PDB entry 7F7H | X-ray diffraction, 3.19 A resolution | chains A and B of the 3 polymer chains in the assembly

== Chain A ==
Protein: Heavy chain of A8-1 Fab
Source organism: Homo sapiens
Notes: antibody fragment or engineered binder
Amino-acid sequence (218 residues; row label = number of the first residue in the row):
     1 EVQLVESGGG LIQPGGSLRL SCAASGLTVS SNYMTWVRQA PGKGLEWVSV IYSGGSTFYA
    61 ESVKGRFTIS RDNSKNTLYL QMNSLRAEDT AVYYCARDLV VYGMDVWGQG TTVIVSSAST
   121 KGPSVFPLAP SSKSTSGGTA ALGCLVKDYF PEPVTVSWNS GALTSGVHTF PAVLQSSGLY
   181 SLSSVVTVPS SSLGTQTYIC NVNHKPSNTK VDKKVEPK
Not modelled in the structure: 133-137, 218
Disulfides: Cys22-Cys95, Cys144-Cys200

== Chain B ==
Protein: Light chain of A8-1 Fab
Source organism: Homo sapiens
Notes: antibody fragment or engineered binder
Amino-acid sequence (212 residues; each row starts with the number of its first residue):
     2 IQLTQSPSFL SASVGDRVTI TCRASQGISS DLAWYQQKPG KAPKLLIYAA STLQSGVPSR
    62 FSGSGSGTEF TLTISSLQPE DFATYYCQQL NSHPLAFGPG TKVDIKRTVA APSVFIFPPS
   122 DEQLKSGTAS VVCLLNNFYP REAKVQWKVD NALQSGNSQE SVTEQDSKDS TYSLSSTLTL
   182 SKADYEKHKV YACEVTHQGL SSPVTKSFNR GE
Disulfides: Cys23-Cys88, Cys134-Cys194

== Interface between chain A and chain B ==
Pairs across the interface (67):
  Tyr33(A) - Ser93(B)
  Gln39(A) - Gln38(B)  hydrogen bond
  Gln39(A) - Tyr87(B)  hydrogen bond
  Lys43(A) - Tyr87(B)
  Gly44(A) - Tyr87(B)
  Leu45(A) - Pro44(B)  hydrophobic
  Leu45(A) - Tyr87(B)  hydrophobic
  Leu45(A) - Phe98(B)  hydrophobic
  Trp47(A) - His94(B)
  Trp47(A) - Pro95(B)  hydrophobic
  Trp47(A) - Leu96(B)  hydrophobic
  Val50(A) - Ser93(B)
  Val50(A) - His94(B)
  Tyr52(A) - Ser93(B)  hydrogen bond
  Tyr52(A) - His94(B)
  Phe58(A) - His94(B)
  Tyr94(A) - Gln38(B)
  Tyr94(A) - Lys42(B)  hydrogen bond (side chain-backbone)
  Tyr94(A) - Ala43(B)  hydrophobic
  Asp98(A) - Asn92(B)
  Asp98(A) - Ser93(B)
  Val100(A) - Leu91(B)
  Val100(A) - Asn92(B)
  Val100(A) - Ser93(B)
  Val101(A) - Leu91(B)
  Tyr102(A) - Leu46(B)
  Tyr102(A) - Tyr49(B)
  Gly103(A) - Tyr36(B)
  Gly103(A) - Leu91(B)
  Met104(A) - Tyr36(B)  hydrogen bond (backbone-side chain)
  Met104(A) - Leu46(B)
  Met104(A) - Gln89(B)
  Met104(A) - Leu96(B)  hydrophobic
  Trp107(A) - Pro44(B)
  Gly108(A) - Ala43(B)
  Val125(A) - Glu123(B)
  Phe126(A) - Ser121(B)
  Phe126(A) - Glu123(B)
  Phe126(A) - Gln124(B)
  Pro127(A) - Ser121(B)
  Leu128(A) - Phe118(B)  hydrophobic
  Leu128(A) - Val133(B)  hydrophobic
  Ala129(A) - Phe118(B)
  Thr139(A) - Phe116(B)
  Ala140(A) - Phe116(B)
  Ala141(A) - Phe116(B)  hydrophobic
  Ala141(A) - Phe118(B)
  Leu142(A) - Phe118(B)  hydrophobic
  Leu145(A) - Ser131(B)
  Lys147(A) - Gln124(B)
  His168(A) - Asn137(B)
  His168(A) - Asn138(B)  hydrogen bond
  His168(A) - Ser174(B)  hydrogen bond
  Phe170(A) - Leu135(B)  hydrophobic
  Phe170(A) - Ser162(B)
  Phe170(A) - Val163(B)
  Phe170(A) - Thr164(B)
  Phe170(A) - Ser174(B)
  Phe170(A) - Leu175(B)  hydrophobic
  Phe170(A) - Ser176(B)
  Pro171(A) - Ser162(B)  hydrogen bond (backbone-side chain)
  Pro171(A) - Val163(B)
  Val173(A) - Gln160(B)
  Val173(A) - Ser162(B)
  Val185(A) - Leu135(B)  hydrophobic
  Thr187(A) - Asn137(B)
  Lys213(A) - Glu123(B)  salt bridge
Interface residues without a listed pair, chain A (42 interface residues in all): Val37, Glu46, Asp105, Gly143, Thr169, Gln175
Interface residues without a listed pair, chain B (38 interface residues in all): Gly41, Gln55, Pro119, Thr129, Asp167

== Overview ==
42 residues of chain A and 38 residues of chain B are in contact; the contacts include 8 hydrogen bonds and 1
salt bridge. Among the polar pairs are Lys213(A)-Glu123(B), Gln39(A)-Gln38(B) and Gln39(A)-Tyr87(B).
Chain A is Heavy chain of A8-1 Fab and chain B is Light chain of A8-1 Fab, both from Homo sapiens; the
structure, SARS-CoV-2 S protein RBD in complex with A8-1 Fab, was determined by X-ray diffraction.
